PDB entry 8FVR | electron microscopy, 2.42 A resolution | chains D and E of the 8 polymer chains in the assembly

== Chain D (and E) ==
Name: DNA-directed RNA polymerase subunit alpha
From: Escherichia coli K-12
Notes: EC 2.7.7.6; chain E of this document is another copy of the same molecule, construct and numbering; everything in this record applies to it too
UniProt: P0A7Z4 (RPOA_ECOLI); residues 1-329 here = UniProt positions 1-329
Chain sequence (329 residues; each row starts with the number of its first residue):
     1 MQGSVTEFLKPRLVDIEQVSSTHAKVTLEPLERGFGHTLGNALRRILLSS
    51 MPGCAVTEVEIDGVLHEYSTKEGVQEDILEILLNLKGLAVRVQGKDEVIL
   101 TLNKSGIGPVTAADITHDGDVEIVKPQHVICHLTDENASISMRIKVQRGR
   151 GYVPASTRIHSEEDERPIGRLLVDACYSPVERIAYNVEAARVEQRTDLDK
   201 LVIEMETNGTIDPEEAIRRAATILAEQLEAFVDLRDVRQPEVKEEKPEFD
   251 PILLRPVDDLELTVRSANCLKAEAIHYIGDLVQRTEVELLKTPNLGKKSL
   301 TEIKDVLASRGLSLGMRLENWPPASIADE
Not modelled in the structure: 1-6, 160-165, 236-329 (chain E: 1-3, 159-168, 234-329)
Curated features (UniProtKB/Swiss-Prot):
  - region: Glu162 to Glu165 (Required for interaction with Crp at class II promoters)
  - modified residue: Arg265 (ADP-ribosylarginine), Lys297 (N6-acetyllysine), Lys298 (N6-acetyllysine)
  - mutagenesis: Arg45 (R45C: In rpoA112; temperature-sensitive, blocks RNA polymerase assembly), Glu162 to Glu165 (5-fold decrease in CRP-class II promoter-dependent transcription), Glu165 (E165K: 5-fold decrease in CRP-class II promoter-dependent transcription), Arg191 (R191C: In rpoA101; temperature-sensitive)

== How chain D and chain E interact ==
Residue-residue contacts (80):
  Glu7(D) - Pro52(E)
  Glu7(D) - Arg150(E)  hydrogen bond (backbone-side chain)
  Phe8(D) - Ser50(E)
  Phe8(D) - Arg150(E)
  Phe8(D) - Ile223(E)  hydrophobic
  Phe8(D) - Gln227(E)
  Leu9(D) - Gln227(E)
  Lys10(D) - Glu226(E)
  Lys10(D) - Gln227(E)
  Pro11(D) - Gln227(E)
  Pro11(D) - Ala230(E)
  Arg12(D) - Ala230(E)
  Arg12(D) - Phe231(E)
  Leu13(D) - Phe231(E)
  Leu28(D) - Phe231(E)  hydrophobic
  Glu32(D) - Arg150(E)  salt bridge
  Gly34(D) - Arg45(E)  hydrogen bond (backbone-side chain)
  Phe35(D) - Ser50(E)
  Phe35(D) - Ile223(E)  hydrophobic
  Phe35(D) - Gln227(E)
  His37(D) - Arg45(E)
  Thr38(D) - Ala42(E)
  Thr38(D) - Arg45(E)  hydrogen bond
  Leu39(D) - Leu224(E)  hydrophobic
  Leu39(D) - Leu228(E)  hydrophobic
  Ala42(D) - Thr38(E)
  Arg45(D) - Gly34(E)  hydrogen bond (side chain-backbone)
  Arg45(D) - His37(E)
  Arg45(D) - Thr38(E)  hydrogen bond
  Ser49(D) - Phe35(E)
  Ser50(D) - Phe8(E)
  Ser50(D) - Phe35(E)
  Pro52(D) - Val5(E)  hydrophobic
  Gly149(D) - Val5(E)
  Arg150(D) - Ser4(E)  hydrogen bond (side chain-backbone)
  Arg150(D) - Val5(E)  hydrogen bond (side chain-backbone)
  Arg150(D) - Glu7(E)  hydrogen bond (side chain-backbone)
  Arg150(D) - Phe8(E)
  Arg150(D) - Glu32(E)  salt bridge
  Ile217(D) - Phe231(E)  hydrophobic
  Arg218(D) - Ala230(E)  hydrogen bond (side chain-backbone)
  Arg218(D) - Phe231(E)  hydrogen bond (side chain-backbone)
  Arg218(D) - Asp233(E)  salt bridge
  Arg219(D) - Thr6(E)  hydrogen bond (side chain-backbone)
  Arg219(D) - Phe8(E)
  Ala221(D) - Leu228(E)
  Ala221(D) - Phe231(E)  hydrophobic
  Ala221(D) - Val232(E)
  Thr222(D) - Phe231(E)
  Thr222(D) - Val232(E)
  Thr222(D) - Asp233(E)  hydrogen bond (side chain-backbone)
  Ile223(D) - Phe8(E)  hydrophobic
  Ile223(D) - Phe35(E)  hydrophobic
  Leu224(D) - Leu228(E)  hydrophobic
  Ala225(D) - Leu228(E)
  Ala225(D) - Val232(E)  hydrophobic
  Glu226(D) - Lys10(E)
  Gln227(D) - Phe8(E)
  Gln227(D) - Leu9(E)  hydrogen bond (side chain-backbone)
  Gln227(D) - Lys10(E)
  Gln227(D) - Leu31(E)
  Gln227(D) - Phe35(E)
  Gln227(D) - Leu39(E)
  Leu228(D) - Leu39(E)  hydrophobic
  Leu228(D) - Leu224(E)  hydrophobic
  Leu228(D) - Ala225(E)
  Phe231(D) - Leu28(E)  hydrophobic
  Phe231(D) - Leu39(E)  hydrophobic
  Phe231(D) - Leu43(E)  hydrophobic
  Phe231(D) - Leu201(E)  hydrophobic
  Phe231(D) - Ile203(E)  hydrophobic
  Phe231(D) - Arg218(E)
  Phe231(D) - Ala221(E)  hydrophobic
  Val232(D) - Arg218(E)
  Val232(D) - Ala221(E)
  Val232(D) - Thr222(E)
  Leu234(D) - Val14(E)  hydrophobic
  Leu234(D) - Ile16(E)  hydrophobic
  Leu234(D) - Val26(E)  hydrophobic
  Leu234(D) - Arg218(E)
Other interface residues (no listed pair), chain D (42 interface residues in all): Arg33, Asn41, Ile46, Arg148, Ala230, Asp233, Arg235
Other interface residues (no listed pair), chain E (45 interface residues in all): Pro11, Asn41, Ile46, Glu214, Ile217, Glu229

== Overview ==
The interface between chain D and chain E involves 42 residues on one side and 45 on the other, with 13
hydrogen bonds and 3 salt bridges. Among the polar pairs are Glu32(D)-Arg150(E), Arg218(D)-Asp233(E) and
Glu7(D)-Arg150(E).
Chain D and chain E are both DNA-directed RNA polymerase subunit alpha (Escherichia coli K-12); the structure,
CryoEM structure of E.coli transcription elongation complex, was determined by electron microscopy together
with 8FVW from the same study.
